1QN7 - chains A and D of the 3 polymer chains in the assembly; structure by X-ray diffraction, 2.30 A resolution.

[Chain A]
Protein: Transcription initiation factor tfiid-1
From: Arabidopsis thaliana
UniProtKB: P28147 (TF21_ARATH); numbering as in UniProt (aligned over 1-200)
Amino-acid sequence (200 residues; row label = number of the first residue in the row):
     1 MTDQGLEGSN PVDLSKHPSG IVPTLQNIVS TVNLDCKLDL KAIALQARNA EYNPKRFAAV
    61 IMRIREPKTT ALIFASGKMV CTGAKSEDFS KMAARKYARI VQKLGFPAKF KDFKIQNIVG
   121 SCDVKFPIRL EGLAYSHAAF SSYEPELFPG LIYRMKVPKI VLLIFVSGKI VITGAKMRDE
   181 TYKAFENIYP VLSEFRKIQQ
Not modelled in the structure: 1-12, 199-200
Swiss-Prot annotation at these positions:
  - modified residue: Thr2 (N-acetylthreonine)
From the paper describing this entry:
  - binding site for the 14-nt DNA strand (chain D): Asn27, Val29
  - binding site for the 14-nt DNA strand: Asn117
  - specificity-determining residues: Val29, Val119, Leu163 (proposed by the authors, not directly observed)

[Chain D]
Molecule: 14-nt DNA strand
Sequence (14 nucleotides; each row starts with the number of its first residue):
   215 TGCCCTTATA TAGC

[Interface between chain A and chain D]
Pairs across the interface (37; chain A residue first):
  Gln26(A) with DT223(D), sugar contact; DA224(D), sugar contact
  Asn27(A) with DA222(D), hydrogen bond to the base; DT223(D), hydrogen bond to the base
  Val29(A) with DA222(D), base contact
  Arg56(A) with DC219(D), sugar contact; DT220(D), salt bridge to the phosphate; DT221(D), salt bridge to the phosphate
  Phe57(A) with DC219(D), base contact; DT220(D), sugar contact
  Ile61(A) with DT220(D), phosphate contact; DT221(D), sugar contact
  Arg63(A) with DT221(D), hydrogen bond to the phosphate; DA222(D), salt bridge to the phosphate
  Thr70(A) with DT221(D), phosphate contact; DA222(D), sugar contact
  Leu72(A) with DT220(D), base contact; DT221(D), base contact
  Thr82(A) with DT221(D), base contact; DA222(D), hydrogen bond to the sugar
  Gly83(A) with DA222(D), phosphate contact
  Lys85(A) with DT223(D), sugar contact
  Val119(A) with DT223(D), base contact; DA224(D), base contact
  Ser121(A) with DA224(D), sugar contact
  Phe148(A) with DT225(D), base contact; DA226(D), base contact
  Pro149(A) with DA226(D), base contact; DG227(D), sugar contact
  Leu163(A) with DT225(D), base contact
  Phe165(A) with DT225(D), base contact; DA226(D), sugar contact
  Ser167(A) with DA226(D), hydrogen bond to the phosphate
  Lys169(A) with DT225(D), salt bridge to the phosphate; DA226(D), phosphate contact
  Val171(A) with DA224(D), base contact; DT225(D), sugar contact
Interface residues without a listed pair, chain A (23 interface residues in all): Glu51, Lys68

[In short]
23 residues of chain A face 9 of chain D across their interface, with 5 hydrogen bonds and 4 salt bridges.
Among the polar pairs are Asn27(A)-DA222(D), Asn27(A)-DT223(D) and Thr82(A)-DA222(D). From the paper: a
binding site for the 14-nt DNA strand (chain D) at Asn27(A) and Val29(A); a binding site for the 14-nt DNA
strand at Asn117(A).
Here chain A is Transcription initiation factor tfiid-1 (Arabidopsis thaliana) and chain D is a 14-nt DNA
strand. Entry 1QN7 (Crystal structure of the T(-27) Adenovirus major late promoter TATA box variant bound to
wild-type TBP ...) was determined by X-ray diffraction together with 1QN3, 1QN4, 1QN5, 1QN6, 1QN8, 1QN9 and 4
further entries from the same study.
